Entry 8W8D (electron microscopy, 2.80 A resolution); this record covers chains B and C of the 12 polymer chains in the assembly.

Chain B (and C):
Protein: Transcription termination factor Rho
From: Escherichia coli (strain K12)
Notes: EC 3.6.4.-; chain C of this document is another copy of the same molecule, construct and numbering; everything in this record applies to it too
Reference sequence: P0AG30 (RHO_ECOLI); numbering as in UniProt (aligned over 1-419)
Amino-acid sequence (419 residues; row label = number of the first residue in the row):
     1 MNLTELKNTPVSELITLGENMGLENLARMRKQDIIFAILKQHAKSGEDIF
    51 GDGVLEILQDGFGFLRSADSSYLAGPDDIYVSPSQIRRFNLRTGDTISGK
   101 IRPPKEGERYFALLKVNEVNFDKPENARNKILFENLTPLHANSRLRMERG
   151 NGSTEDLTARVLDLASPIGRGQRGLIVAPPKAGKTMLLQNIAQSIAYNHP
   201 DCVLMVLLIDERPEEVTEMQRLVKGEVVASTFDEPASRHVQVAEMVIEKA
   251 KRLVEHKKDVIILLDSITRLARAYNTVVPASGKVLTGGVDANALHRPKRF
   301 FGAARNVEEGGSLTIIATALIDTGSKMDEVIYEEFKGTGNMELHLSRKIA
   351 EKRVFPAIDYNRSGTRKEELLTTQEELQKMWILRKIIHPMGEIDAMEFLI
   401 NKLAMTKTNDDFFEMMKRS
Unresolved in the structure: 135-136, 281-283, 418-419 (chain C: 281-283, 418-419)
Swiss-Prot annotation at these positions:
  - region: G61 to R66 (RNA-binding 1), D78 to Y80 (RNA-binding 1), E108 to Y110 (RNA-binding 1), V284 to G288 (RNA-binding 2)
  - binding site (ATP): G169 to G174, K181 to M186, R212
  - site: K326 (RNA-binding 2)
  - mutagenesis: F62 (F62L/A: Defective for RNA-binding), F64 (F64L/A: Defective for RNA-binding), K181 (K181Q: Partial loss of ATPase, helicase and termination activity), K184 (K184Q: Improves ATPase and helicase activity but reduced termination activity), C202 (C202G/S: Does not affect the kinetics of ATP hydrolysis and inhibition by bicyclomycin), D265 (D265N: Loss of ATPase activity, helicase and termination activity)
What the authors report for this chain:
  - mutagenesis - Y80A/R88A/F89A: abolished binding to PBS ligand

Interface between chain B and chain C:
Residue-residue contacts (34):
  N90(B) with R28(C)
  R92(B) with R28(C)
  D95(B) with R28(C), salt bridge
  A127(B) with R28(C)
  R128(B) with A27(C)
  N129(B) with A27(C); R28(C)
  K130(B) with S12(C); I15(C); A27(C)
  I131(B) with A27(C); R28(C); M29(C)
  E134(B) with V11(C); M29(C); R30(C); K31(C)
  P138(B) with P213(C), hydrophobic; T217(C)
  H140(B) with E214(C)
  R173(B) with R212(C); E214(C), salt bridge
  H295(B) with D233(C), hydrogen bond (side chain-backbone); P235(C)
  K298(B) with F232(C)
  G302(B) with D233(C)
  E308(B) with R221(C), salt bridge
  E333(B) with G324(C); S325(C)
  G337(B) with R212(C), hydrogen bond (backbone-side chain)
  T338(B) with R212(C)
  N340(B) with E214(C), hydrogen bond
  R366(B) with R212(C)
  W381(B) with R353(C)
Also at the interface, not in a pair above, chain B (33 interface residues in all): N120, T137, L139, E255, V284, A291, R299, R305, E334, K336, H388
Also at the interface, not in a pair above, chain C (26 interface residues in all): E215, E218, E234, R272, T276, T323, E351

In short:
Chain B and chain C form an interface of 33 and 26 residues respectively, with 3 hydrogen bonds and 3 salt
bridges. Polar pairs include D95(B)-R28(C), R173(B)-E214(C) and E308(B)-R221(C). Curated annotation (UniProt)
lists 13 ATP-binding residues and 6 mutagenesis sites on chain B. From the paper: Y80A/R88A/F89A of chain B
abolish binding to PBS ligand.
Both chains are Transcription termination factor Rho (Escherichia coli (strain K12)). Entry 8W8D (Structural
mechanism of inhibition of the Rho transcription termination factor by Rof) was determined by electron
microscopy.
